Entry 5V05 (X-ray diffraction, 2.90 A resolution); this record covers chains Z and B of the 3 polymer chains in the assembly.

== Chain Z ==
Name: Exonuclease 1
From: Homo sapiens
Notes: EC 3.1.-.-
UniProtKB: Q9UQ84 (EXO1_HUMAN); residues 1-352 here = UniProt positions 1-352
Chain sequence (358 residues; numbered 1 to 358; the number before each row is that of its first residue):
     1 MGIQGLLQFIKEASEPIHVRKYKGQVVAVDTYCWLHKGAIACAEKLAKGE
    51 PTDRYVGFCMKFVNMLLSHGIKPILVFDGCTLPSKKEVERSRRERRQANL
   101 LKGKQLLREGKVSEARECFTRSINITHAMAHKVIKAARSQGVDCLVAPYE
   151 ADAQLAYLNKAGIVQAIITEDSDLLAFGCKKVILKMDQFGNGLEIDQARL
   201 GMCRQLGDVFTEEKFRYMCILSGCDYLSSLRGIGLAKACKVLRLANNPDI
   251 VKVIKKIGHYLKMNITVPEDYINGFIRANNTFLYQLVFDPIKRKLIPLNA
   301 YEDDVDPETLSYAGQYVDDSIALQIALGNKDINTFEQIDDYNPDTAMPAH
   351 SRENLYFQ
Unresolved in the structure: 1, 347-354, 356-358
Differences from the reference sequence: expression tag (353-358)
Metal / ion sites: Mn2+ site 1 near Asp-152 (its only coordinating residue here); Mn2+ site 2: Asp-152, Asp-171, Asp-173; Na+: Ser-222, Ser-229, Ile-233 (shared with 1 residue of chain A)
Swiss-Prot annotation at these positions:
  - binding site (Mg(2+)): Asp-30, Asp-78, Glu-150, Asp-152, Asp-171, Asp-173, Asp-225, Asp-270
  - natural variant: Glu-109 (E109K: Abrogates exonuclease activity)
  - mutagenesis: Asp-78 (D78A: Abrogates double-stranded DNA exonuclease activity and endonuclease activity against 5'-overhanging flap structures. Also reduces DNA-binding to 5'-overhanging flap structures), Asp-173 (D173A: Abrogates double-stranded DNA exonuclease activity and endonuclease activity against 5'-overhanging flap structures. No effect on DNA-binding to 5'-overhanging flap structures), Asp-225 (D225A: Abrogates double-stranded DNA exonuclease activity and endonuclease activity against 5'-overhanging flap structures. Also enhances DNA-binding to 5'-overhanging flap structures)
Reported in the primary citation:
  - conformationally variable residues (side-chain flip): Gly-2, Tyr-32, Asp-152, Asp-173
  - Mn2+ coordination: Asp-173
  - mutagenesis - Y32A (20-fold), H36A (150-fold): decreased catalytic activity (citing earlier work)
  - catalytic residues: Asp-30, Asp-78, Asp-152, Asp-171, Asp-173 (by similarity / conservation)

== Chain B ==
Molecule: 10-nt DNA strand
Sequence (10 nucleotides; each row starts with the number of its first residue):
     1 TCGACTAGCG

== Interface between chain Z and chain B ==
Contacting residue pairs - 15 pairs, chain Z then chain B:
  Gly-2(Z) / DG3(B)  phosphate contact
  Leu-7(Z) / DG3(B)  phosphate contact
  Leu-7(Z) / DA4(B)  phosphate contact
  Gln-8(Z) / DA4(B)  phosphate contact
  His-36(Z) / DT1(B)  base contact
  Arg-92(Z) / DT1(B)  salt bridge to the phosphate
  Arg-96(Z) / DT1(B)  salt bridge to the phosphate
  Arg-121(Z) / DT1(B)  base contact
  Glu-170(Z) / DC2(B)  phosphate contact
  Glu-170(Z) / DG3(B)  sugar contact
  Asp-171(Z) / DC2(B)  phosphate contact
  Asp-171(Z) / DG3(B)  phosphate contact
  Ser-172(Z) / DG3(B)  hydrogen bond to the phosphate
  Lys-185(Z) / DG3(B)  hydrogen bond to the phosphate
  Lys-185(Z) / DA4(B)  salt bridge to the phosphate
Interface residues without a listed pair, chain Z (13 interface residues in all): Ile-3, Asp-225
Interface residues without a listed pair, chain B (5 interface residues in all): DC5

== In short ==
Chain Z and chain B form an interface of 13 and 5 residues respectively, with 2 hydrogen bonds and 3 salt
bridges. Polar pairs include Ser-172(Z)/DG3(B), Lys-185(Z)/DG3(B) and Arg-92(Z)/DT1(B). From the paper:
catalytic residues Asp-30(Z), Asp-78(Z) and Asp-152(Z) among others; Y32A and H36A of chain Z reduce catalytic
activity.
Here chain Z is Exonuclease 1 (Homo sapiens) and chain B is a 10-nt DNA strand. Entry 5V05 (Crystal structure
of human exonuclease 1 Exo1 (WT) in complex with 5' recessed-end DNA (rIII)) was determined by X-ray
diffraction together with 5UZV, 5V04, 5V06, 5V07, 5V08, 5V09 and 4 further entries from the same study.
